Entry 5NIL (electron microscopy, 5.30 A resolution (low resolution: residue-level contacts below are approximate; hydrogen-bond / salt-bridge calls are withheld)); this record covers chains C and I of the 11 polymer chains in the assembly.

Chain C:
Name: Outer membrane protein TolC
From: Escherichia coli (strain K12)
UniProt: P02930 (TOLC_ECOLI); residues 1-471 here correspond to UniProt positions 23-493 (UniProt number = residue number + 22)
Chain sequence (479 residues; each row starts with the number of its first residue):
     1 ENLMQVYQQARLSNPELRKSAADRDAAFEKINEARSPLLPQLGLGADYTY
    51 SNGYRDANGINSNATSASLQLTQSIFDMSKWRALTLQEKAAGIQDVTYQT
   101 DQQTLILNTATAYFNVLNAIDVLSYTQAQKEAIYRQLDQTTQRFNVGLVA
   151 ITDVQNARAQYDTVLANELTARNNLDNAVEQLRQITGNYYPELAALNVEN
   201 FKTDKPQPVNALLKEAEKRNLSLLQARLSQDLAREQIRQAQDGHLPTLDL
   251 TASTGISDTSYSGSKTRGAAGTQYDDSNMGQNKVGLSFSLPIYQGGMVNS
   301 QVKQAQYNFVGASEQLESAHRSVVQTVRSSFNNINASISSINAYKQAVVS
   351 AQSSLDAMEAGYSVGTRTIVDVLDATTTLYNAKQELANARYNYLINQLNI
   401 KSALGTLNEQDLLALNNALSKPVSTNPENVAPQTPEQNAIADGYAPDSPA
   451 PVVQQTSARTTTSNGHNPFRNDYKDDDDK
Unresolved in the structure: 429-479
Differences from the reference sequence: conflict Leu-169 (Val191 in P02930); expression tag (472-479)

Chain I:
Name: Macrolide export protein MacA
From: Escherichia coli (strain K12)
UniProt: P75830 (MACA_ECOLI); residues 1-371 here = UniProt positions 1-371
Chain sequence (371 residues; each row starts with the number of its first residue):
     1 MKKRKTVKKRYVIALVIVIAGLITLWRILNAPVPTYQTLIVRPGDLQQSV
    51 LATGKLDALRKVDVGAQVSGQLKTLSVAIGDKVKKDQLLGVIDPEQAENQ
   101 IKEVEATLMELRAQRQQAEAELKLARVTYSRQQRLAQTQAVSQQDLDNAA
   151 TEMAVKQAQIGTIDAQIKRNQASLDTAKTNLDYTRIVAPMAGEVTQITTL
   201 QGQTVIAAQQAPNILTLADMSAMLVKAQVSEADVIHLKPGQKAWFTVLGD
   251 QLTRYEGQIKDVLPTPEKVNDAIFYYARFEVPNPNGLLRLDMTAQVHIQL
   301 TDVKNVLTIPLSALGDPVGDNRYKVKLLRNGETREREVTIGARNDTDVEI
   351 VKGLEAGDEVVIGEAKPGAAQ
Unresolved in the structure: 1-31
Differences from the reference sequence: conflict Gln-139 (Lys in P75830), Asn-148 (Thr in P75830), Gln-251 (Pro in P75830)
From the paper describing this entry:
  - mutagenesis - Q209A: unchanged growth in response to erythromycin

Interface between chain C and chain I:
Residue-residue contacts - 16 pairs, chain C then chain I:
  Gln-139(C) with Leu-135(I); Val-141(I)
  Gln-142(C) with Leu-135(I); Thr-138(I)
  Arg-143(C) with Leu-135(I); Val-141(I)
  Val-146(C) with Arg-131(I); Arg-134(I); Leu-135(I)
  Leu-148(C) with Arg-131(I); Gln-132(I)
  Tyr-362(C) with Gln-139(I)
  Gly-365(C) with Ser-142(I); Gln-143(I)
  Thr-366(C) with Ser-142(I)
  Arg-367(C) with Ser-142(I)
Other interface residues (no listed pair), chain C (12 interface residues in all): Gly-147, Thr-368, Ile-369
Other interface residues (no listed pair), chain I (11 interface residues in all): Ser-130, Ala-140

In short:
12 residues of chain C face 11 of chain I across their interface. The paper reports that Q209A of chain I
leaves growth in response to erythromycin unchanged.
Here chain C is Outer membrane protein TolC and chain I is Macrolide export protein MacA, both from
Escherichia coli (strain K12). Entry 5NIL (Structure of the MacAB-TolC ABC-type tripartite multidrug efflux
pump-MacB section) was determined by electron microscopy (same publication as 5NIK).
